PDB entry 5VRX | X-ray diffraction, 2.20 A resolution | chains P and A of the 4 polymer chains in the assembly

[Chain P]
Molecule: 10-nt DNA strand
Sequence (10 nucleotides; row label = number of the first residue in the row):
     1 CTGATGCGCC
Bound ions: Ca2+ site 1: DC9 (shared with Thr101(A), Val103(A), Ile106(A) of chain A); Ca2+ site 2: DC10 (together with dTTP) (shared with Asp190(A), Asp192(A), Asp256(A) of chain A)

[Chain A]
Name: DNA polymerase beta
Organism: Homo sapiens
Notes: EC 2.7.7.7, 4.2.99.-
Reference sequence: P06746 (DPOLB_HUMAN); residues 1-335 here = UniProt positions 1-335
Sequence (341 residues; row label = number of the first residue in the row):
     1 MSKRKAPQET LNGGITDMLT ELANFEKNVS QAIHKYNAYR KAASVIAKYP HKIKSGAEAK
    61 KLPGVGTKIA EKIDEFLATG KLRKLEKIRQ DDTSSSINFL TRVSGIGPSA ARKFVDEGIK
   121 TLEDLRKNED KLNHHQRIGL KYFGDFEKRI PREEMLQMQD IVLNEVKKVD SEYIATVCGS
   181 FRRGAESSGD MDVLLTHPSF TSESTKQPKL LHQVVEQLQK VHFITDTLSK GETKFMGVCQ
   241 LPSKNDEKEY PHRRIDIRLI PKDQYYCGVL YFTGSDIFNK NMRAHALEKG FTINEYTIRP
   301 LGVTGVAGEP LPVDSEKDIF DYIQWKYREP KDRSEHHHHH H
Not modelled in the structure: 1-9, 336-341
Differences from the reference sequence: expression tag (336-341)
Bound ions: Ca2+ site 1: Lys60, Leu62, Val65 (shared with 1 residue of chain D); Ca2+ site 2: Thr101, Val103, Ile106 (shared with DC9(P) of chain P); Ca2+ site 3: Asp190, Asp192, Asp256 (together with dTTP) (shared with DC10(P) of chain P); Ca2+ site 4: Asp190, Asp192 (together with dTTP); Ca2+ site 5 near Glu249 (its only coordinating residue here)
Residues lining bound ligands: dTTP (TTP): Arg149, Gly179, Ser180, Arg183, Ser188, Gly189, Asp190, Asp192, Tyr271, Phe272, Thr273, Gly274, Ser275, Asp276, Asn279
Curated features (UniProtKB/Swiss-Prot):
  - region: Arg183 to Asp192 (DNA-binding)
  - active site: Lys72 (Nucleophile)
  - binding site (K(+)): Lys60, Leu62, Val65, Thr101, Val103, Ile106
  - binding site (Na(+)): Lys60, Leu62, Val65, Thr101, Val103, Ile106
  - binding site (dATP): Arg149, Ser180, Arg183, Gly189, Asp190
  - binding site (dCTP): Arg149, Ser180, Arg183, Gly189, Asp190
  - binding site (dGTP): Arg149, Ser180, Arg183, Gly189, Asp190, Asp192
  - binding site (dTTP): Arg149, Ser180, Arg183, Gly189, Asp190
  - binding site (Mg(2+)): Asp190, Asp192, Asp256
  - modified residue: Lys72 (N6-acetyllysine), Arg83 (Omega-N-methylarginine), Arg152 (Omega-N-methylarginine)
  - cross-link (Glycyl lysine isopeptide (Lys-Gly)): Lys41 (interchain with G-Cter in ubiquitin), Lys61 (interchain with G-Cter in ubiquitin), Lys81 (interchain with G-Cter in ubiquitin)
  - natural variant: Leu22 (L22P: Found in a gastric cancer sample; uncertain significance), Tyr39 (Y39C: Found in a gastric cancer sample; uncertain significance), Gly118 (G118V: Decreased DNA-directed DNA polymerase activity), Arg137 (R137Q: Decreased function in base-excision repair), Arg149 (R149I: Decreased DNA-directed DNA polymerase activity), Asp160 (D160N: Found in a gastric cancer sample; uncertain significance), Cys239 (C239R: Found in a gastric cancer sample; uncertain significance), Lys289 (K289M: Found in a colon cancer sample; uncertain significance), Asn294 (N294D: Found in a gastric cancer sample; uncertain significance), Glu295 (E295K: Found in a gastric cancer sample; uncertain significance)
  - mutagenesis: Phe25 (F25W: No effect on 5'-dRP lyase activity. Decreased ssDNA binding), His34 (H34G: Decreased 5'-dRP lyase activity. Decreased ssDNA binding), Lys35 (K35A: Decreased 5'-dRP lyase activity. Decreased ssDNA binding. Loss of 5'-dRP lyase activity; when associated with A-68 and A-72. Decreased ssDNA binding; when associated with A-68 and A-72 ...), Tyr39 (Y39F: No effect on 5'-dRP lyase activity; Y39Q: Abolishes DNA polymerase and 5'-dRP lyase activity), Lys41 (K41R: Abolishes ubiquitination; when associated with R-61 and R-81), Lys60 (K60A: Decreased 5'-dRP lyase activity. Decreased ssDNA binding), Lys61 (K61R: Abolishes ubiquitination; when associated with R-41 and R-81), Lys68 (K68A: No effect on 5'-dRP lyase activity. Decreased ssDNA binding. Loss of 5'-dRP lyase activity; when associated with A-35 and A-72. Decreased ssDNA binding; when associated with A-35 and A-72 ...), Glu71 (E71Q: No effect on 5'-dRP lyase activity. No effect on structure shown by circular dichroism. No effect on ssDNA binding), Lys72 (K72A: Severely reduced 5'-dRP lyase activity. Does not affect ssDNA binding. Loss of 5'-dRP lyase activity; when associated with A-35 and A-68. Decreased ssDNA binding ...), Glu75 (E75A: Slightly decreased 5'-dRP lyase activity. Decreased ssDNA binding. No effect on structure shown by circular dichroism), Lys81 (K81R: Abolishes ubiquitination; when associated with R-41 and R-61), 5 further mutagenesis entries in UniProt

[Chain P / chain A interface]
Contacting residue pairs (15; chain P residue first):
  DC7(P) - Ser109(A)  phosphate contact
  DG8(P) - Gly105(A)  sugar contact
  DG8(P) - Gly107(A)  hydrogen bond to the phosphate
  DG8(P) - Pro108(A)  phosphate contact
  DG8(P) - Ser109(A)  hydrogen bond to the phosphate
  DG8(P) - Ala110(A)  hydrogen bond to the phosphate
  DC9(P) - Val103(A)  phosphate contact
  DC9(P) - Ser104(A)  phosphate contact
  DC9(P) - Gly105(A)  hydrogen bond to the phosphate
  DC9(P) - Ile106(A)  phosphate contact
  DC9(P) - His135(A)  sugar contact
  DC10(P) - Asp192(A)  phosphate contact
  DC10(P) - Arg254(A)  salt bridge to the phosphate
  DC10(P) - Asp256(A)  phosphate contact
  DC10(P) - Tyr271(A)  hydrogen bond to the base
Interface residues without a listed pair, chain A (16 interface residues in all): Asp190, Met236, Phe272

[In short]
Chain P and chain A form an interface of 4 and 16 residues respectively; the contacts include 5 hydrogen bonds
and 1 salt bridge. Polar contacts include DC10(P)-Tyr271(A), DG8(P)-Gly107(A) and DG8(P)-Ser109(A). Chain A
binds dTTP.
Here chain P is a 10-nt DNA strand and chain A is DNA polymerase beta (Homo sapiens). Entry 5VRX (Human DNA
polymerase beta pre-catalytic 8-oxoG:dC extension complex with dTTP bound in Watson-Crick conformation) was
determined by X-ray diffraction (same publication as 5VRW, 5VRY, 5VRZ, 5VS0, 5VS1, 5VS2, 5VS3 and 5VS4).
